Entry 3BEI (X-ray diffraction, 1.55 A resolution); this record covers chains A and B.

# Chain A
Name: Prothrombin
Organism: Homo sapiens
Notes: EC 3.4.21.5; fragment: thrombin light chain
Reference sequence: P00734 (THRB_HUMAN); residues 1-14 here correspond to UniProt positions 336-349 (UniProt number = residue number + 335)
Amino-acid sequence (44 residues; numbered 1 to 15 plus 29 insertion-coded residues; the number before each row is that of its first residue; a row labelled like 14A-14M holds insertion residues (14A, then the next letters in order)):
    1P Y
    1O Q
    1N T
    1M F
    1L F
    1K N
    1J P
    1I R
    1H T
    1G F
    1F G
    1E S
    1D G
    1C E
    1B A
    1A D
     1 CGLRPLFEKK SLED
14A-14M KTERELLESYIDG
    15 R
Disordered / not traced: 14L-14M, 15
UniProt features mapped onto this chain:
  - site: Arg15 (Cleavage)

# Chain B
Name: Prothrombin
Organism: Homo sapiens
Notes: EC 3.4.21.5; fragment: thrombin heavy chain
Reference sequence: P00734 (THRB_HUMAN); the construct lacks a stretch of the UniProt sequence and is renumbered around it, so the offset changes along the chain: 16-36 = UniProt 364-384; 37-60 = UniProt 386-409; 61-77 = UniProt 419-435; 78-97 = UniProt 437-456; 7 more segments
Amino-acid sequence (259 residues; each row starts with the number of its first residue; note: 1 number in that range is skipped by the numbering (no residue carries it; nothing is unmodelled there); a row labelled like 60A-60I holds insertion residues (60A, then the next letters in order)):
    16 IVEGSDAEIG MSPWQVMLFR K
   36A S
    37 PQELLCGASL ISDRWVLTAA HCLL
60A-60I YPPWDKNFT
    61 ENDLLVRIGK HSRTRYE
   77A R
    78 NIEKISMLEK IYIHPRYNWR
   97A E
    98 NLDRNIALMK LKKPVAFSDY IHPVCLPDRE TA
129A-129C ASL
   130 LQAGYKGRVT GWGNLKETWT
149A-149E ANVGK
   150 GQPSVLQVVN LPIVERPVCK DSTRIRITDN MFCAG
  184A Y
   185 KP
186A-186D DEGK
   187 RGDACEGDSG GPFVMKSP
204A-204B FN
   205 NRWYQMGIVS WGE
   219 GCD
  221A R
   222 DGKYGFYTHV FRLKKWIQKV IDQFGE
Disordered / not traced: 144-149, 149A-149E, 246-247
Differences from the reference sequence: engineered mutation Asn102 (Asp462 in P00734)
UniProt features mapped onto this chain:
  - region: Ala183 to Val200 (High affinity receptor-binding region which is also known as the TP508 peptide)
  - active site (Charge relay system): His57, Ser195
  - glycosylation: Asn60G (N-linked (GlcNAc...) (complex) asparagine)
Cystine bridges: Cys42-Cys58, Cys168-Cys182, Cys191-Cys220
Covalently attached groups: N-acetylglucosamine (NAG) linked to Asn60G
Reported in the primary citation:
  - contacts within the chain: Met32-Phe34, His57-Trp215 (hydrophobic contact), Asp189-Arg221A
  - conformationally variable residues (loop rearrangement, order/disorder transition): Glu146, Gly193, Trp215 to Gly219
  - catalytic residues: His57, Ser195 (citing earlier work)
  - mutagenesis - D102N: abolished catalytic activity (citing earlier work)

# How chain A and chain B interact
Cross-chain cystine bridges: Cys1(A)-Cys122(B)
Residue-residue contacts - 83 pairs, chain A then chain B:
  Cys1(A) - Pro120(B)
  Cys1(A) - Val121(B)
  Cys1(A) - Cys122(B)  disulfide
  Cys1(A) - Arg206(B)  hydrogen bond (backbone-side chain)
  Asp1A(A) - His119(B)  salt bridge
  Asp1A(A) - Arg206(B)
  Ala1B(A) - Arg206(B)  hydrogen bond (backbone-side chain)
  Gly1D(A) - Phe114(B)
  Gly1D(A) - Pro120(B)
  Ser1E(A) - Ser48(B)
  Ser1E(A) - Asp49(B)  hydrogen bond (backbone-backbone)
  Ser1E(A) - Phe114(B)
  Gly1F(A) - Asp49(B)
  Gly1F(A) - Arg50(B)
  Phe1G(A) - Ile47(B)
  Phe1G(A) - Ser48(B)  hydrogen bond (backbone-side chain)
  Phe1G(A) - Arg50(B)
  Phe1G(A) - Trp51(B)
  Phe1G(A) - Ile242(B)  hydrophobic
  Thr1H(A) - Arg50(B)
  Thr1H(A) - Trp51(B)  hydrogen bond (backbone-side chain)
  Thr1H(A) - Ile242(B)  hydrogen bond (side chain-backbone)
  Thr1H(A) - Asp243(B)
  Phe1L(A) - Leu123(B)  hydrophobic
  Phe1L(A) - Ile238(B)  hydrophobic
  Phe1L(A) - Gln239(B)
  Phe1M(A) - Lys235(B)
  Phe1M(A) - Lys236(B)
  Phe1M(A) - Gln239(B)  hydrogen bond (backbone-side chain)
  Tyr1P(A) - Asp243(B)
  Gly2(A) - Trp29(B)
  Gly2(A) - Pro120(B)  hydrogen bond (backbone-backbone)
  Gly2(A) - Cys122(B)
  Gly2(A) - Arg206(B)
  Gly2(A) - Trp207(B)  hydrogen bond (backbone-backbone)
  Leu3(A) - His119(B)  hydrogen bond (backbone-side chain)
  Leu3(A) - Asn205(B)
  Leu3(A) - Arg206(B)
  Arg4(A) - Met26(B)  hydrogen bond (side chain-backbone)
  Arg4(A) - Pro28(B)
  Arg4(A) - Trp29(B)
  Arg4(A) - Arg137(B)
  Arg4(A) - Trp207(B)
  Pro5(A) - Ser115(B)
  Pro5(A) - Asp116(B)
  Pro5(A) - His119(B)
  Leu6(A) - Ile24(B)
  Leu6(A) - Asp116(B)
  Phe7(A) - Glu23(B)
  Phe7(A) - Ile24(B)
  Phe7(A) - Gly25(B)
  Phe7(A) - Met26(B)  hydrophobic
  Glu8(A) - Lys202(B)  salt bridge
  Glu8(A) - Asn205(B)
  Glu8(A) - Trp207(B)  hydrogen bond
  Asp14(A) - Glu23(B)
  Asp14(A) - Met26(B)
  Asp14(A) - Arg137(B)  salt bridge
  Asp14(A) - Trp207(B)
  Lys14A(A) - Glu23(B)  hydrogen bond (backbone-side chain)
  Thr14B(A) - Arg137(B)  hydrogen bond
  Thr14B(A) - Asn159(B)  hydrogen bond
  Glu14C(A) - Arg137(B)
  Glu14C(A) - Lys202(B)  salt bridge
  Glu14E(A) - Lys135(B)  salt bridge
  Glu14E(A) - Asn159(B)
  Glu14E(A) - Tyr184A(B)  hydrogen bond
  Leu14F(A) - Lys135(B)
  Leu14F(A) - Gly136(B)
  Leu14F(A) - Asn159(B)
  Leu14F(A) - Trp207(B)  hydrophobic
  Leu14G(A) - Lys202(B)
  Leu14G(A) - Pro204(B)  hydrophobic
  Ser14I(A) - Gly133(B)
  Ser14I(A) - Tyr134(B)
  Ser14I(A) - Lys135(B)  hydrogen bond (side chain-backbone)
  Tyr14J(A) - Leu129C(B)  hydrophobic
  Tyr14J(A) - Tyr134(B)  hydrophobic
  Tyr14J(A) - Lys135(B)  hydrogen bond (side chain-backbone)
  Tyr14J(A) - Met201(B)
  Tyr14J(A) - Lys202(B)  hydrogen bond (side chain-backbone)
  Tyr14J(A) - Pro204(B)  hydrophobic
  Ile14K(A) - Tyr134(B)
Interface residues without a listed pair, chain A (30 interface residues in all): Asn1K, Glu13
Interface residues without a listed pair, chain B (41 interface residues in all): Ser20, Tyr117

# Summary
Chain A and chain B form an interface of 30 and 41 residues respectively; the contacts include 1 disulfide
bond, 19 hydrogen bonds and 5 salt bridges. Polar pairs include Asp1A(A)-His119(B), Glu8(A)-Lys202(B) and
Glu14E(A)-Lys135(B). N-acetylglucosamine is covalently linked to Asn60G(B). The paper reports catalytic
residues His57(B) and Ser195(B); D102N of chain B abolishes catalytic activity.
Chain A is Prothrombin and chain B is Prothrombin, both from Homo sapiens; the structure, Crystal structure of
the slow form of thrombin in a self_inhibited conformation, was determined by X-ray diffraction together with
3BEF from the same study.
